5EYV - chains A and B; structure by X-ray diffraction, 2.14 A resolution.

Chain A (and B):
Name: Adenylosuccinate lyase
Organism: Schistosoma mansoni
Notes: EC 4.3.2.2; chain B of this document is another copy of the same molecule, construct and numbering; everything in this record applies to it too
Reference sequence: G4VQX9 (G4VQX9_SCHMA); numbering as in UniProt (aligned over 1-480)
Chain sequence (497 residues; row label = number of the first residue in the row; numbers below 1 keep their minus sign (Met-16 is residue -16)):
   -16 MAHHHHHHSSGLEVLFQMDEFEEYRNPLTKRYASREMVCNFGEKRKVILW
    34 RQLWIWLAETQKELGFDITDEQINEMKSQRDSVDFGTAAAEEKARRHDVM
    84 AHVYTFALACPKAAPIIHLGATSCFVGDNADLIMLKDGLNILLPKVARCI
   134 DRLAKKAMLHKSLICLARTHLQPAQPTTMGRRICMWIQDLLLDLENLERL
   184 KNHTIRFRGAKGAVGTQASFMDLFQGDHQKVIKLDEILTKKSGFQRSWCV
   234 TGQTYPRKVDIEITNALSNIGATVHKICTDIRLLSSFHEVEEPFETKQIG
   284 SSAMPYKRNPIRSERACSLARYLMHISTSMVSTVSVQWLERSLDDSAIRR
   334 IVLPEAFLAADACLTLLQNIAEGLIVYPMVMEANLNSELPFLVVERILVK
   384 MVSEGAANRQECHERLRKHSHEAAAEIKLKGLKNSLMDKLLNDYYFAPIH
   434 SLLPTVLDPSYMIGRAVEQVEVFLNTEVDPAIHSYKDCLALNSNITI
Not modelled in the structure: -16 to 3, 280-289, 480 (chain B: -16 to 3, 279-289, 391-435, 480)
Differences from the reference sequence: initiating methionine (-16); expression tag (-15 to 0)
Curated features (UniProtKB/Swiss-Prot):
  - active site (Proton donor/acceptor): His153, Ser284
  - binding site (AMP): Arg14, Tyr15, Arg79, His80, Asp81, Gln236, Arg298, Ser329, Arg333
  - binding site (fumarate): His80, Gln236, Ser285, Lys290, Asn292
  - binding site (N(6)-(1,2-dicarboxyethyl)-AMP): Gln236, Ser285, Lys290, Asn292, Arg324, Ser329, Arg333

How chain A and chain B interact:
Contacting residue pairs (159; chain A residue first):
  Ala150(A) with Val197(B), hydrophobic; Glu323(B)
  Arg151(A) with Leu322(B); Glu323(B), hydrogen bond (backbone-side chain); Arg324(B)
  Thr152(A) with Glu323(B); Arg324(B)
  His153(A) with Arg324(B), hydrogen bond (backbone-backbone); Leu326(B)
  Leu154(A) with Trp321(B), hydrophobic
  Gln158(A) with Ala196(B); Val197(B); Thr199(B); Ala201(B)
  Thr160(A) with Thr199(B)
  Arg164(A) with Gly198(B), hydrogen bond (side chain-backbone); Cys232(B); Val233(B), hydrogen bond (side chain-backbone); Thr234(B), hydrogen bond (side chain-backbone)
  Arg165(A) with Leu322(B); Glu323(B), salt bridge
  Cys167(A) with Val233(B)
  Met168(A) with Val233(B); Gly235(B); Leu322(B); Glu323(B)
  Gln171(A) with Trp231(B); Val233(B)
  Asp172(A) with Pro239(B); Lys241(B)
  Leu175(A) with Trp231(B), hydrophobic
  Asp176(A) with Lys241(B), salt bridge
  Glu178(A) with Arg182(B), salt bridge; His186(B), salt bridge
  Asn179(A) with Arg182(B), hydrogen bond; Glu245(B), hydrogen bond
  Arg182(A) with Glu178(B), salt bridge; Asn179(B); Arg182(B)
  His186(A) with Glu178(B), salt bridge
  Arg189(A) with Leu175(B); Glu460(B), salt bridge
  Ala196(A) with Gln158(B)
  Val197(A) with Ala150(B), hydrophobic; Gln158(B)
  Gly198(A) with Arg164(B), hydrogen bond (backbone-side chain); Gln452(B), hydrogen bond (backbone-side chain)
  Thr199(A) with Gln158(B); Thr160(B); Ile446(B); Gly447(B); Arg448(B), hydrogen bond (backbone-backbone); Ala449(B); Gln452(B)
  Gln200(A) with Arg448(B), hydrogen bond; Gln452(B), hydrogen bond
  Ala201(A) with Gln158(B); Met445(B); Gly447(B)
  Met204(A) with Arg448(B)
  His211(A) with Arg448(B)
  Val214(A) with Arg448(B)
  Ile215(A) with Arg448(B)
  Trp231(A) with Gln171(B); Leu175(B), hydrophobic
  Cys232(A) with Arg164(B); Gln452(B); Glu460(B)
  Val233(A) with Arg164(B), hydrogen bond (backbone-side chain); Cys167(B); Met168(B); Gln171(B); Gln452(B); Phe456(B), hydrophobic
  Thr234(A) with Arg164(B), hydrogen bond (backbone-side chain)
  Gly235(A) with Met168(B)
  Lys241(A) with Asp172(B); Leu175(B); Asp176(B), salt bridge; Asn252(B), hydrogen bond (side chain-backbone); Thr256(B), hydrogen bond
  Ile244(A) with Asn252(B)
  Glu245(A) with Asn179(B); Asn252(B), hydrogen bond
  Asn248(A) with Asn248(B); Asn252(B), hydrogen bond
  Asn252(A) with Lys241(B), hydrogen bond; Ile244(B); Glu245(B), hydrogen bond
  Ala255(A) with Ile244(B), hydrophobic; Val314(B), hydrophobic; Ser318(B)
  Thr256(A) with Lys241(B), hydrogen bond
  His258(A) with Ser318(B), hydrogen bond (side chain-backbone); Val319(B)
  Lys259(A) with Val317(B); Ser318(B), hydrogen bond (backbone-backbone); Gln320(B), hydrogen bond (side chain-backbone); Leu322(B), hydrogen bond (side chain-backbone)
  Asp263(A) with Gln320(B); Trp321(B); Leu322(B), hydrogen bond (side chain-backbone)
  Leu266(A) with Trp321(B), hydrophobic
  Met307(A) with Val314(B); Ser315(B); Ser318(B)
  His308(A) with Ser315(B)
  Val314(A) with Ala255(B), hydrophobic; Met307(B)
  Ser315(A) with Met307(B); His308(B)
  Val317(A) with Lys259(B)
  Ser318(A) with Ala255(B); His258(B), hydrogen bond (backbone-side chain); Lys259(B), hydrogen bond (backbone-backbone); Met307(B)
  Val319(A) with His258(B)
  Gln320(A) with Lys259(B), hydrogen bond (backbone-side chain); Asp263(B)
  Trp321(A) with Leu154(B), hydrophobic; Thr262(B); Asp263(B); Leu266(B), hydrophobic
  Leu322(A) with Arg151(B); Arg165(B); Met168(B); Lys259(B), hydrogen bond (backbone-side chain); Asp263(B), hydrogen bond (backbone-side chain); Leu267(B), hydrophobic
  Glu323(A) with Ala150(B); Arg151(B), hydrogen bond (side chain-backbone); Arg165(B), salt bridge; Met168(B)
  Arg324(A) with Arg151(B); Thr152(B); His153(B), hydrogen bond (backbone-backbone)
  Leu326(A) with His153(B)
  Tyr444(A) with Asp205(B)
  Met445(A) with Ala201(B)
  Ile446(A) with Thr199(B)
  Gly447(A) with Thr199(B); Ala201(B)
  Arg448(A) with Thr199(B), hydrogen bond (backbone-backbone); Gln200(B); Met204(B); His211(B), hydrogen bond; Val214(B); Ile215(B)
  Ala449(A) with Thr199(B)
  Glu451(A) with His211(B), salt bridge
  Gln452(A) with Gly198(B), hydrogen bond (side chain-backbone); Thr199(B); Gln200(B); Cys232(B); Val233(B)
  Phe456(A) with Cys232(B), hydrophobic; Val233(B), hydrophobic
  Glu460(A) with Arg189(B), salt bridge; Cys232(B), hydrogen bond
Also at the interface, not in a pair above, chain A (78 interface residues in all): Ala157, Lys194, Gln236, Pro239, Ser251, Thr262, Leu267, Thr311, Ser325
Also at the interface, not in a pair above, chain B (77 interface residues in all): Ala157, Pro159, Gln236, Ser251, Thr311, Ser325

Summary:
Chain A and chain B form an interface of 78 and 77 residues respectively; the contacts include 37 hydrogen
bonds and 11 salt bridges. Among the polar pairs are Arg165(A)-Glu323(B), Asp176(A)-Lys241(B) and
Glu178(A)-Arg182(B).
Both chains are Adenylosuccinate lyase (Schistosoma mansoni). Entry 5EYV (Crystal Structure of
Adenylosuccinate lyase from Schistosoma mansoni in APO form) was determined by X-ray diffraction, deposited
together with 5EYT.
